PDB entry 8OLD | X-ray diffraction, 1.85 A resolution | chain B

Chain B:
Name: Archaeoglobus fulgidus AfAgo-N protein representing N-L1-L2 domains
Source organism: Archaeoglobus fulgidus DSM 8774
Notes: engineered mutation(s): N-terminal His tag
UniProt: A0A075WKW4 (A0A075WKW4_ARCFL); residues 1-250 here = UniProt positions 1-250
Chain sequence (264 residues; row label = number of the first residue in the row; numbers below 1 keep their minus sign (Met-13 is residue -13)):
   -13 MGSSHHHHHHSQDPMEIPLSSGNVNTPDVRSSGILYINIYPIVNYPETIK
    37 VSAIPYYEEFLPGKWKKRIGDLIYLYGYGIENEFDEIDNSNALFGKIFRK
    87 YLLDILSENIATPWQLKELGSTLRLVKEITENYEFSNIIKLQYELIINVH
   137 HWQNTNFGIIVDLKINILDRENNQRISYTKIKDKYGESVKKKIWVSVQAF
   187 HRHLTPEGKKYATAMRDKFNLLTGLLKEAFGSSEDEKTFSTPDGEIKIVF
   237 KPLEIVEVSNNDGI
Not modelled in the structure: -13 to 19, 243-250
Construct notes: initiating methionine (-13); expression tag (-12 to 0)
Ion coordination: Na+: Asn30, Tyr31

In short:
Asn30 and Tyr31 form the Na+ site.
Chain B is Archaeoglobus fulgidus AfAgo-N protein representing N-L1-L2 domains (Archaeoglobus fulgidus DSM
8774); the structure, Crystal structure of Archaeoglobus fulgidus AfAgo-N protein representing N-L1-L2
domains, was determined by X-ray diffraction (same publication as 8OK9, 8OLJ, 8PVV and 8QG0).
